PDB entry 2YB8 | X-ray diffraction, 2.30 A resolution | chains A and B

[Chain A]
Protein: Polycomb protein SU(Z)12
From: Drosophila melanogaster
Notes: fragment: nurf55 binding epitope, residues 79-91
Reference sequence: Q9NJG9 (SUZ12_DROME); numbering as in UniProt (aligned over 79-91)
Sequence (13 residues; numbered 79 to 91; the number before each row is that of its first residue):
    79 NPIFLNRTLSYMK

[Chain B]
Protein: Probable histone-binding protein CAF1
From: Drosophila melanogaster
Reference sequence: Q24572 (CAF1_DROME); numbering as in UniProt (aligned over 1-418)
Sequence (422 residues; row label = number of the first residue in the row; numbers below 1 keep their minus sign (Gly-3 is residue -3)):
    -3 GGGRMVDRSDNAAESFDDAVEERVINEEYKIWKKNTPFLYDLVMTHALEW
    47 PSLTAQWLPDVTKQDGKDYSVHRLILGTHTSDEQNHLLIASVQLPSEDAQ
    97 FDGSHYDNEKGEFGGFGSVCGKIEIEIKINHEGEVNRARYMPQNACVIAT
   147 KTPSSDVLVFDYTKHPSKPEPSGECQPDLRLRGHQKEGYGLSWNPNLNGY
   197 LLSASDDHTICLWDINATPKEHRVIDAKNIFTGHTAVVEDVAWHLLHESL
   247 FGSVADDQKLMIWDTRNNNTSKPSHTVDAHTAEVNCLSFNPYSEFILATG
   297 SADKTVALWDLRNLKLKLHSFESHKDEIFQVQWSPHNETILASSGTDRRL
   347 HVWDLSKIGEEQSTEDAEDGPPELLFIHGGHTAKISDFSWNPNEPWIICS
   397 VSEDNIMQVWQMAENVYNDEEP
Not modelled in the structure: -3 to 15, 93-116, 415-418
Differences from the reference sequence: expression tag (-3 to 0)
Curated features (UniProtKB/Swiss-Prot):
  - modified residue (Phosphoserine): Ser11, Ser100

[Chain A / chain B interface]
Pairs across the interface (38; chain A residue first):
  Asn79(A) with Asp343(B), hydrogen bond (side chain-backbone); Arg344(B); Arg345(B), hydrogen bond (backbone-side chain)
  Pro80(A) with Arg345(B), hydrogen bond (backbone-side chain); Ile373(B)
  Ile81(A) with Glu24(B); Ile27(B), hydrophobic; Trp28(B), hydrophobic; Arg345(B); Ile373(B); Gly375(B), hydrogen bond (backbone-backbone)
  Phe82(A) with Asn31(B); Leu35(B), hydrophobic
  Leu83(A) with Asp365(B); Leu370(B); Leu371(B); Phe372(B), hydrophobic; Ile373(B), hydrophobic
  Asn84(A) with Asp365(B), hydrogen bond (backbone-side chain)
  Arg85(A) with Gln358(B); Asp362(B), hydrogen bond (side chain-backbone); Asp365(B), salt bridge; Gly366(B), hydrogen bond (side chain-backbone); Pro367(B), hydrogen bond (side chain-backbone); Leu370(B), hydrogen bond (side chain-backbone)
  Thr86(A) with Phe34(B); Leu35(B); Leu371(B); Phe372(B); Val412(B)
  Leu87(A) with Asn31(B); Phe34(B); Leu35(B), hydrophobic
  Ser88(A) with Phe34(B), hydrogen bond (backbone-backbone)
  Tyr89(A) with Asn31(B), hydrogen bond; Phe34(B), hydrophobic
  Lys91(A) with Asn411(B), hydrogen bond (side chain-backbone); Val412(B)
Interface residues without a listed pair, chain B (23 interface residues in all): Pro368, His374
The authors on this interface:
  - interface residues, chain A: Asn79(A), Arg85(A)

[Summary]
The interface between chain A and chain B involves 12 residues on one side and 23 on the other, with 12
hydrogen bonds and 1 salt bridge. Polar pairs include Arg85(A)-Asp365(B), Asn79(A)-Asp343(B) and
Asn79(A)-Arg345(B). The paper reports interface residues Asn79(A) and Arg85(A).
Chain A is Polycomb protein SU(Z)12 and chain B is Probable histone-binding protein CAF1, both from Drosophila
melanogaster; the structure, Crystal structure of Nurf55 in complex with Su(z)12, was determined by X-ray
diffraction (same publication as 2YBA).
